PDB entry 3LUM | X-ray diffraction, 1.70 A resolution | chain A

Chain A:
Molecule: Ulilysin
Organism: Methanosarcina acetivorans
Notes: EC 3.4.24.-
UniProt: Q8TL28 (ULIL_METAC); numbering as in UniProt (aligned over 61-322)
Sequence (262 residues; row label = number of the first residue in the row):
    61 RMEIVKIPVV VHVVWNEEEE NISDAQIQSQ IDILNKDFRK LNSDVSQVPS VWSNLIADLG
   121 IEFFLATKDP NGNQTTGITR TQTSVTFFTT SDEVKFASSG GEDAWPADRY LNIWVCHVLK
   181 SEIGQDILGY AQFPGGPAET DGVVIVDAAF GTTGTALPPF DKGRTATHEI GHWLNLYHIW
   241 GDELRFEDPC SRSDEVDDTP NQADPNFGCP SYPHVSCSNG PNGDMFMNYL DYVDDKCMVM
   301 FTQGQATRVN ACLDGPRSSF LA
Differences from the reference sequence: engineered mutation Leu290 (Met in Q8TL28)
Cystine bridges: Cys250-Cys277, Cys269-Cys297
Ion coordination: Ca2+ site 1: Asp152 (shared with 1 residue of chain C); Zn2+: His228, His232, His238; Ca2+ site 2: Trp240, Glu243, Pro249, Gln262, Ala263; Ca2+ site 3: Asp254, Val256, Thr259
Small-molecule neighbours: arginine / valine: Gln185, Ile187, Leu188, Gly189, Tyr190, Phe220, Arg224, Thr225, His228, Glu229, Phe267, Tyr292, Val293, Asp294, Asp295, Met298

Summary:
Bound to chain A: arginine / valine. His228, His232 and His238 form the Zn2+ site. Trp240, Glu243, Pro249,
Gln262 and Ala263 coordinate Ca2+ site 2.
Chain A is Ulilysin (Methanosarcina acetivorans); the structure, Structure of ulilysin mutant M290L, was
determined by X-ray diffraction (same publication as 3LUN).
